PDB entry 1UGW | X-ray diffraction, 1.70 A resolution | chains E and G of the 8 polymer chains in the assembly

# Chain E
Name: Agglutinin alpha-chain
Organism: Artocarpus integer
Reference sequence: P18670 (LECA_ARTIN); numbering as in UniProt (aligned over 1-133)
Chain sequence (133 residues; row label = number of the first residue in the row):
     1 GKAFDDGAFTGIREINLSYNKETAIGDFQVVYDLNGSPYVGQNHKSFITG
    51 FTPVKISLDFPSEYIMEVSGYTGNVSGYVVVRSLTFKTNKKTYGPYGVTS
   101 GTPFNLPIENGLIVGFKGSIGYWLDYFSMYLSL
Small-molecule neighbours: beta-D-galactopyranose (GAL): Gly1, Phe47, Tyr78, Val80, Gly121, Tyr122, Trp123, Asp125
Swiss-Prot annotation at these positions:
  - region: Val68 to Asn89 (IgA-binding)
  - glycosylation (N-linked (GlcNAc...) asparagine): Asn43, Asn74
  - natural variant: Lys45 (K45L; K45T), Met66 (M66D; M66V)

# Chain G
Name: Agglutinin alpha chain
Organism: Artocarpus integer
Reference sequence: P18670 (LECA_ARTIN); numbering as in UniProt (aligned over 1-133)
Chain sequence (133 residues; numbered 1 to 133; the number before each row is that of its first residue):
     1 GKAFDDGAFTGIREINLSYNKETAIGDFQVVYDLNGSPYVGQNHVSFITG
    51 FTPVKISLDFPSEYIMEVSGYTGNVSGYVVVRSLTFKTNKKTYGPYGVTS
   101 GTPFNLPIENGLIVGFKGSIGYWLDYFSMYLSL
Small-molecule neighbours: beta-D-galactopyranose (GAL): Gly1, Phe47, Tyr78, Val80, Gly121, Tyr122, Trp123, Asp125
Swiss-Prot annotation at these positions:
  - region: Val68 to Asn89 (IgA-binding)
  - glycosylation (N-linked (GlcNAc...) asparagine): Asn43, Asn74
  - natural variant: Met66 (M66D; M66V)
Reported in the primary citation:
  - binding site for beta-D-galactopyranose: Gly1, Phe47, Tyr78, Tyr122, Trp123, Asp125
  - specificity-determining residues: Tyr122 (proposed by the authors, not directly observed)
  - specificity-determining residues: Tyr78, Trp123 (from molecular simulation)

# How chain E and chain G interact
Residue-residue contacts (8):
  Thr102(E) - Pro103(G)
  Pro103(E) - Thr102(G)
  Pro103(E) - Pro103(G)
  Leu106(E) - Leu106(G)  hydrophobic
  Glu109(E) - Lys117(G)  salt bridge
  Glu109(E) - Ser128(G)  hydrogen bond
  Lys117(E) - Glu109(G)  salt bridge
  Ser128(E) - Glu109(G)  hydrogen bond
Other interface residues (no listed pair), chain E (9 interface residues in all): Phe104, Asn105, Leu131
Other interface residues (no listed pair), chain G (9 interface residues in all): Phe104, Asn105, Leu131

# Overview
Chain E and chain G each contribute 9 residues to their interface; the contacts include 2 hydrogen bonds and 2
salt bridges. Polar contacts include Glu109(E)-Lys117(G), Lys117(E)-Glu109(G) and Glu109(E)-Ser128(G). Chain E
binds beta-D-galactopyranose. From the paper: a binding site for beta-D-galactopyranose at Gly1(G), Phe47(G)
and Tyr78(G) among others; specificity determinants Tyr122(G), Tyr78(G) and Trp123(G).
Chain E is Agglutinin alpha-chain and chain G is Agglutinin alpha chain, both from Artocarpus integer; the
structure, Crystal structure of jacalin- Gal complex, was determined by X-ray diffraction, deposited together
with 1UGX, 1UGY, 1UH0 and 1UH1.
